PDB entry 8EFV | electron microscopy, 2.97 A resolution | chains B and A of the 8 polymer chains in the assembly

# Chain B (and A)
Protein: Holliday junction ATP-dependent DNA helicase RuvB
Organism: Thermus thermophilus HB8
Notes: EC 3.6.4.12; chain A of this document is another copy of the same molecule, construct and numbering; everything in this record applies to it too
UniProt: Q5SL87 (RUVB_THET8); residue numbers follow UniProt; this construct covers 1-324
Sequence (324 residues; row label = number of the first residue in the row):
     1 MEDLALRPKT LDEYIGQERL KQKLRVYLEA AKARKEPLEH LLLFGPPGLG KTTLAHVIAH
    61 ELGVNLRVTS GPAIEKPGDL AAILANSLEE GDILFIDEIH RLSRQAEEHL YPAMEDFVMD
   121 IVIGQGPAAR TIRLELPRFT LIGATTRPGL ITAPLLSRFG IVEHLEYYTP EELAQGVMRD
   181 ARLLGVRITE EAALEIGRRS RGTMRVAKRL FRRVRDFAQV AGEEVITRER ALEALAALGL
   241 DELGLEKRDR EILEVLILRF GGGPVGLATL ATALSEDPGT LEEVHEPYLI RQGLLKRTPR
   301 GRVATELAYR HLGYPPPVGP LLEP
Disordered / not traced: 1, 75-76, 318-324 (chain A: 1-4, 318-324)
Ligand contacts:
  - ATP-gamma-S (AGS; phosphothiophosphoric acid-adenylate ester), molecule 1: L4, A5, L6, R7, P8, E13, Y14, I15, G16, P47, G48, L49, G50, K51, T52, T53, T146, Y168, M204, R205, K208
  - ATP-gamma-S (AGS), molecule 2: E115, P154, R158
From the paper describing this entry:
  - self-association interface (contacts with another copy of this molecule); pairs are residue here / residue on that copy: R34-D216 (salt bridge), E115-R205 (salt bridge), D116-R7 (salt bridge), R147-D277 (salt bridge)
  - binding site for the 49-nt DNA strand: R101, R104, R300
  - binding site for ATP-gamma-S: R7, Y14, I15, K51, R158, Y168, R205
  - Mg2+ coordination: D97
  - catalytic residues: R158
  - catalytic residues: E115, D116 (proposed by the authors, not directly observed)

# How chain B and chain A interact
Contacting residue pairs - 62 pairs, chain B then chain A:
  E2(B) with E36(A); R138(A)
  L4(B) with E39(A); R138(A)
  A5(B) with E115(A)
  R7(B) with E115(A), salt bridge; D116(A), salt bridge
  P47(B) with P154(A), hydrophobic
  V68(B) with D120(A); R133(A)
  T69(B) with T131(A)
  S70(B) with D120(A)
  P72(B) with Q105(A), hydrogen bond (backbone-side chain); E108(A); H109(A)
  A73(B) with D120(A); V122(A)
  D79(B) with V122(A); A129(A)
  A82(B) with G126(A); P127(A); A129(A), hydrophobic
  I83(B) with T131(A)
  N86(B) with P127(A), hydrogen bond (side chain-backbone)
  E98(B) with Y111(A)
  H100(B) with E108(A), salt bridge
  R101(B) with R104(A); E108(A), salt bridge
  R147(B) with R104(A)
  R205(B) with E115(A), salt bridge; S157(A), hydrogen bond; R158(A)
  R209(B) with F159(A); G160(A)
  R212(B) with E39(A), salt bridge
  R213(B) with Y27(A); E39(A); G160(A), hydrogen bond (side chain-backbone)
  R215(B) with R34(A)
  D216(B) with A30(A); R34(A), salt bridge
  F217(B) with V26(A), hydrophobic; Y27(A), hydrophobic
  Q219(B) with A30(A); A33(A); R34(A), hydrogen bond
  V220(B) with V26(A); E29(A); A30(A), hydrophobic
  A237(B) with K23(A)
  L238(B) with K23(A); Y27(A)
  R259(B) with K296(A); R297(A), hydrogen bond (side chain-backbone)
  T269(B) with R297(A)
  T272(B) with I290(A); R297(A)
  S275(B) with R291(A)
  E276(B) with H164(A)
  D277(B) with R147(A), salt bridge
  T280(B) with P148(A); G149(A)
Interface residues without a listed pair, chain B (44 interface residues in all): I74, T146, R248, F260, A268, G279, E283, V284
Interface residues without a listed pair, chain A (42 interface residues in all): I121, R130, A153, L156, I161

# Summary
The interface between chain B and chain A involves 44 residues on one side and 42 on the other; the contacts
include 6 hydrogen bonds and 8 salt bridges. Among the polar pairs are R7(B)-E115(A), R7(B)-D116(A) and
H100(B)-E108(A). The paper reports catalytic residues R158(B), E115(B) and D116(B); a binding site for
ATP-gamma-S at R7(B), Y14(B) and I15(B) among others.
Chain B and chain A are both Holliday junction ATP-dependent DNA helicase RuvB (Thermus thermophilus HB8); the
structure, Structure of single homo-hexameric Holliday junction ATP-dependent DNA helicase RuvB motor, was
determined by electron microscopy (same publication as 8EFY and 8GH8).
